5WEK - chains A and D of the 4 polymer chains in the assembly; structure by electron microscopy, 4.60 A resolution (low resolution: residue-level contacts below are approximate; hydrogen-bond / salt-bridge calls are withheld).

== Chain A (and D) ==
Name: Chimera of Glutamate receptor 2, Germ cell-specific gene 1-like protein
From: Rattus norvegicus
Notes: fragment: UNP P19491 residues 25-847, UNP D3Z7H4 residues 2-238 linked via LINKER GTG; chain D of this document is another copy of the same molecule, construct and numbering; everything in this record applies to it too
Reference sequence: chimeric construct of P19491, D3Z7H4: residues 10-826 from P19491 (GRIA2_RAT), isoform P19491-2 positions 25-841 (UniProt number = residue number + 15); residues 1002-1238 from D3Z7H4 positions 2-238 (UniProt number = residue number - 1000)
Sequence (1057 residues; numbered 10 to 1238; 172 numbers in that range are skipped by the numbering (no residue carries them; nothing is unmodelled there); the number before each row is that of its first residue):
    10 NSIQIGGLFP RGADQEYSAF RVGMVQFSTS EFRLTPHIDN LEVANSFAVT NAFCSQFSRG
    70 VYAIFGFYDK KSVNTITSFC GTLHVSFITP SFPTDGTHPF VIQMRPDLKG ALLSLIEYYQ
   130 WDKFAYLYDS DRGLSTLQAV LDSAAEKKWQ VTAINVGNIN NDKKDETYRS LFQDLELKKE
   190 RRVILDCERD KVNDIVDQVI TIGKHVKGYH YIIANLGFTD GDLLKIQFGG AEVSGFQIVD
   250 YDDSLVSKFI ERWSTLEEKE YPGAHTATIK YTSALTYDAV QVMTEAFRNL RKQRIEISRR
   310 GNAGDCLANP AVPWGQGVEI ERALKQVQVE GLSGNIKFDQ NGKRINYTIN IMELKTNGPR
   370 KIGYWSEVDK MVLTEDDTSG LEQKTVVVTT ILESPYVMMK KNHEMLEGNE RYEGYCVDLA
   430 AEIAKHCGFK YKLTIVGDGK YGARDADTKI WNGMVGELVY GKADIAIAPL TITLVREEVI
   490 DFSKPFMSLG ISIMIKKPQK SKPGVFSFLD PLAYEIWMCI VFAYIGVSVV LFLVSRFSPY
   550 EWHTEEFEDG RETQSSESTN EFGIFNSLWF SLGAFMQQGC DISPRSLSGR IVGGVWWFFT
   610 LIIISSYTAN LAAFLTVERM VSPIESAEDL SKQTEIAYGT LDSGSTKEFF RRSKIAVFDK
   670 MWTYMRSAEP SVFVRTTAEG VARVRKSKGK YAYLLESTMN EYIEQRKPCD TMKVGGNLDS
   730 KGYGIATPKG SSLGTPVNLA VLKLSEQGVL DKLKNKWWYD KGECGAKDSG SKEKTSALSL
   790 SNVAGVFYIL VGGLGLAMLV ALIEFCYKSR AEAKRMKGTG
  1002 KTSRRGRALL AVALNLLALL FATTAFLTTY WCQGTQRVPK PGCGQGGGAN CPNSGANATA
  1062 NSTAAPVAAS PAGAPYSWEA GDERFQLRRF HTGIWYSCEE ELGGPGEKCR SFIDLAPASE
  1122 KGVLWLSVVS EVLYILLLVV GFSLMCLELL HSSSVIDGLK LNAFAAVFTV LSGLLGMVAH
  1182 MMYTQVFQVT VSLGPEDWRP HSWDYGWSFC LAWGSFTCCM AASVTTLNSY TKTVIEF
Not modelled in the structure: 545-572, 821-829, 1041-1085, 1102-1106, 1155-1157, 1234-1238 (chain D: 545-572, 818-829, 1002-1238)
Sequence notes: engineered mutation E241 (Asn256 in P19491), L382 (Val397 in P19491), E384 (Gly405 in P19491), D385 (Asn406 in P19491), Q392 (Asn413 in P19491), L1151 (Val151 in D3Z7H4); linker (827-829)
UniProt features mapped onto this chain:
  - glycosylation: N355 (N-linked (GlcNAc...) asparagine)
Disulfides: C63-C315, C718-C773, C1099-C1110
Ligand contacts: ZK1 ({[7-morpholin-4-yl-2,3-dioxo-6-(trifluoromethyl)-3,4-dihydroquinoxalin-1(2H)-yl]methyl}phosphonic acid): E402, Y450, P478, L479, T480, R485, S652, G653, S654, T686, E705, M708, Y732
Reported in the primary citation:
  - self-association interface (contacts with another copy of this molecule): W578, F584, I600, W606

== Chain A / chain D interface ==
Residue-residue contacts (84; chain A residue first):
  L483(A) - L748(D)
  L483(A) - L751(D)
  L483(A) - K752(D)
  L483(A) - E755(D)
  E486(A) - K493(D)
  E486(A) - N747(D)
  E486(A) - L751(D)
  E487(A) - L748(D)
  S492(A) - K493(D)
  K493(A) - E486(D)
  K493(A) - S492(D)
  P494(A) - P494(D)
  S497(A) - S497(D)
  S497(A) - S729(D)
  F517(A) - I611(D)
  F574(A) - S595(D)
  N575(A) - S595(D)
  W578(A) - S592(D)
  W578(A) - R594(D)
  W578(A) - R599(D)
  W578(A) - I600(D)
  L581(A) - W606(D)
  M585(A) - W606(D)
  M585(A) - L610(D)
  Q586(A) - Q586(D)
  Q586(A) - W606(D)
  Q587(A) - G582(D)
  Q587(A) - A583(D)
  Q587(A) - Q586(D)
  Q587(A) - G588(D)
  Q587(A) - C589(D)
  Q587(A) - W606(D)
  G588(A) - G588(D)
  D590(A) - C589(D)
  D590(A) - D590(D)
  D590(A) - S592(D)
  L620(A) - S615(D)
  L620(A) - A618(D)
  A621(A) - A618(D)
  L624(A) - A618(D)
  L624(A) - N619(D)
  L624(A) - A622(D)
  R628(A) - N619(D)
  R628(A) - A622(D)
  R628(A) - F623(D)
  R628(A) - V626(D)
  R628(A) - R628(D)
  M629(A) - V626(D)
  S635(A) - K776(D)
  E637(A) - K776(D)
  D638(A) - K776(D)
  R661(A) - E755(D)
  R661(A) - Q756(D)
  S729(A) - S497(D)
  N747(A) - E486(D)
  L748(A) - L483(D)
  L748(A) - E487(D)
  L751(A) - L483(D)
  L751(A) - E486(D)
  K752(A) - L483(D)
  E755(A) - L483(D)
  E755(A) - R661(D)
  Q756(A) - R661(D)
  K776(A) - E637(D)
  K776(A) - K641(D)
  K781(A) - E634(D)
  K783(A) - S631(D)
  T784(A) - R628(D)
  T784(A) - V630(D)
  A786(A) - D519(D)
  A786(A) - P520(D)
  A786(A) - N619(D)
  A786(A) - F623(D)
  L787(A) - P520(D)
  L787(A) - S615(D)
  L787(A) - N619(D)
  L789(A) - I525(D)
  V795(A) - F608(D)
  F796(A) - F608(D)
  I798(A) - V604(D)
  L799(A) - A532(D)
  L799(A) - W605(D)
  G802(A) - V601(D)
  V809(A) - S597(D)
Other interface residues (no listed pair), chain A (60 interface residues in all): I481, F491, F579, F584, Y616, T625, I664, D760, N764, V792, L805, A806, M807, E813
Other interface residues (no listed pair), chain D (67 interface residues in all): I481, F491, V539, L542, M585, Q587, L596, G603, F607, I612, S614, T625, P632, I664, D760, N764

== Overview ==
The interface between chain A and chain D involves 60 residues on one side and 67 on the other. Bound to chain
A: compound ZK1. The paper reports a self-association interface involving W578(A), F584(A) and I600(A) among
others.
Both chains are Chimera of Glutamate receptor 2, Germ cell-specific gene 1-like protein (Rattus norvegicus).
Entry 5WEK (GluA2 bound to antagonist ZK and GSG1L in digitonin, state 1) was determined by electron
microscopy together with 5WEL, 5WEM, 5WEN and 5WEO from the same study.
